Entry 1DHG (X-ray diffraction, 2.50 A resolution); this record covers chains A and B.

# Chain A (and B)
Protein: Protein (desulforedoxin)
Source organism: Desulfovibrio gigas
Notes: chain B of this document is another copy of the same molecule, construct and numbering; everything in this record applies to it too
UniProtKB: P00273 (DESR_DESGI); residues 1-36 here correspond to UniProt positions 2-37 (UniProt number = residue number + 1)
Sequence (36 residues; row label = number of the first residue in the row):
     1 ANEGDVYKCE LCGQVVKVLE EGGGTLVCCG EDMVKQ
UniProt features mapped onto this chain:
  - binding site (Fe cation): Cys9, Cys12, Cys28, Cys29

# Interface between chain A and chain B
Pairs across the interface - 42 pairs, chain A then chain B:
  Ala1(A) - Gln14(B)
  Cys12(A) - Gly22(B)
  Cys12(A) - Gly23(B)
  Cys12(A) - Gly24(B)  hydrogen bond (side chain-backbone)
  Gly13(A) - Glu20(B)
  Gln14(A) - Ala1(B)
  Gln14(A) - Glu20(B)
  Gln14(A) - Gly22(B)  hydrogen bond (side chain-backbone)
  Gln14(A) - Gly24(B)  hydrogen bond (side chain-backbone)
  Gln14(A) - Leu26(B)
  Val15(A) - Val18(B)
  Val15(A) - Leu19(B)  hydrogen bond (backbone-backbone)
  Val15(A) - Glu20(B)  hydrogen bond (backbone-backbone)
  Val16(A) - Lys17(B)
  Val16(A) - Leu26(B)  hydrophobic
  Lys17(A) - Val16(B)
  Lys17(A) - Lys17(B)  hydrogen bond (backbone-backbone)
  Lys17(A) - Leu19(B)
  Val18(A) - Gln14(B)
  Val18(A) - Val15(B)
  Val18(A) - Val16(B)  hydrophobic
  Leu19(A) - Val15(B)  hydrogen bond (backbone-backbone)
  Leu19(A) - Lys17(B)
  Glu20(A) - Gly13(B)
  Glu20(A) - Gln14(B)
  Glu20(A) - Val15(B)  hydrogen bond (backbone-backbone)
  Gly22(A) - Cys12(B)
  Gly22(A) - Gln14(B)
  Gly23(A) - Cys12(B)
  Gly24(A) - Cys12(B)  hydrogen bond (backbone-side chain)
  Gly24(A) - Gln14(B)
  Gly24(A) - Cys28(B)
  Gly24(A) - Cys29(B)
  Thr25(A) - Val27(B)
  Thr25(A) - Cys28(B)
  Leu26(A) - Val27(B)
  Val27(A) - Leu26(B)
  Val27(A) - Val27(B)  hydrogen bond (backbone-backbone)
  Cys28(A) - Gly24(B)
  Cys28(A) - Thr25(B)
  Cys29(A) - Gly24(B)
  Cys29(A) - Thr25(B)
Interface residues without a listed pair, chain A (21 interface residues in all): Val6, Glu21, Met33
Interface residues without a listed pair, chain B (21 interface residues in all): Val6, Glu21, Met33

# Overview
Chain A and chain B each contribute 21 residues to their interface, with 10 hydrogen bonds. Polar pairs
include Cys12(A)-Gly24(B), Gln14(A)-Gly22(B) and Gln14(A)-Gly24(B). From UniProt: 4 Fe cation-binding residues
on chain A.
Chain A and chain B are both Protein (desulforedoxin) (Desulfovibrio gigas); the structure, Hg-substituted
desulforedoxin, was determined by X-ray diffraction (same publication as 1CFW and 1DCD).
